PDB entry 5B2I | X-ray diffraction, 3.00 A resolution | chains D and I of the 10 polymer chains in the assembly

Chain D:
Name: Histone H2B type 1-J
Organism: Homo sapiens
Reference sequence: P06899 (H2B1J_HUMAN); residues -3 to 122 here correspond to UniProt positions 1-126 (UniProt number = residue number + 4)
Sequence (129 residues; each row starts with the number of its first residue; numbers below 1 keep their minus sign (Gly-6 is residue -6)):
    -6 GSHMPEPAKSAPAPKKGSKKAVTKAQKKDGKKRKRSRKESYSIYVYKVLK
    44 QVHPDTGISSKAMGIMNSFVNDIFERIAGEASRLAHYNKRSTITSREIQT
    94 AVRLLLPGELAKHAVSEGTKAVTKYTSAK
Disordered / not traced: -6 to 25
Differences from the reference sequence: expression tag (-6 to -4)
Bound ions: Mn2+: Val45 (shared with 1 residue of chain E)
Swiss-Prot annotation at these positions:
  - modified residue: Pro-2 (N-acetylproline), Glu-1 (ADP-ribosyl glutamic acid), Lys2 (N6-(2-hydroxyisobutyryl)lysine), Ser3 (ADP-ribosylserine), Lys8 (N6-(beta-hydroxybutyryl)lysine), Lys9 (N6-(2-hydroxyisobutyryl)lysine), Ser11 (Phosphoserine), Lys12 (N6-acetyllysine), Lys13 (N6-(beta-hydroxybutyryl)lysine), Lys17 (N6-(2-hydroxyisobutyryl)lysine), Lys20 (N6-(2-hydroxyisobutyryl)lysine), Lys21 (N6-(2-hydroxyisobutyryl)lysine), Lys31 (N6-(2-hydroxyisobutyryl)lysine), Glu32 (PolyADP-ribosyl glutamic acid), Ser33 (Phosphoserine), Lys40 (N6-(2-hydroxyisobutyryl)lysine), Lys43 (N6-(2-hydroxyisobutyryl)lysine), Lys54 (N6,N6-dimethyllysine), Arg76 (Dimethylated arginine), Lys82 (N6,N6,N6-trimethyllysine) and 6 more in UniProt
  - glycosylation: Ser109 (O-linked (GlcNAc) serine)
  - cross-link (Glycyl lysine isopeptide (Lys-Gly)): Lys2 (interchain with G-Cter in SUMO2), Lys17 (interchain with G-Cter in SUMO2), Lys31 (interchain with G-Cter in ubiquitin), Lys117 (interchain with G-Cter in ubiquitin)

Chain I:
Molecule: 146-nt DNA strand
Organism: Homo sapiens
Sequence (146 nucleotides; numbered -72 to 73; the number before each row is that of its first residue; numbers below 1 keep their minus sign (DA-72 is residue -72)):
   -72 ATCAATATCCACGTGCCAGTTATACCAAAAGTGTATTTGGAAACTCCTAA
   -22 CTGAAAAGGCATGTTCACGTGAATTCACGTGAACATGCCTTTTCAGTTAG
    28 GAGTTTCCAAATACACTTTTGGTATAACTGGCACGTGGATATTGAT
Bound ions: Mn2+ near DG27 (its only coordinating residue here)

Interface between chain D and chain I:
Residue-residue contacts (18):
  Arg26(D) with DG30(I), base contact; DT31(I), hydrogen bond to the sugar
  Lys27(D) with DG30(I), sugar contact
  Ser29(D) with DG30(I), hydrogen bond to the phosphate
  Arg30(D) with DC-47(I), hydrogen bond to the base; DA-46(I), base contact
  Lys31(D) with DG30(I), salt bridge to the phosphate
  Tyr39(D) with DT-53(I), phosphate contact
  Gly50(D) with DT-53(I), phosphate contact
  Ile51(D) with DT-53(I), hydrogen bond to the phosphate
  Ser52(D) with DG-54(I), phosphate contact
  Ser53(D) with DG-54(I), hydrogen bond to the phosphate
  Arg83(D) with DG-33(I), phosphate contact; DA-32(I), salt bridge to the phosphate
  Ser84(D) with DG-34(I), hydrogen bond to the phosphate; DG-33(I), hydrogen bond to the phosphate
  Thr85(D) with DG-34(I), phosphate contact; DG-33(I), hydrogen bond to the phosphate
Other interface residues (no listed pair), chain D (15 interface residues in all): Arg28, Lys82
Other interface residues (no listed pair), chain I (11 interface residues in all): DT-52, DA-45

In short:
15 residues of chain D and 11 residues of chain I are in contact, with 8 hydrogen bonds and 2 salt bridges.
Among the polar pairs are Arg30(D)-DC-47(I), Arg26(D)-DT31(I) and Ser29(D)-DG30(I).
Here chain D is Histone H2B type 1-J and chain I is a 146-nt DNA strand, both from Homo sapiens. Entry 5B2I
(Human nucleosome containing CpG unmethylated DNA) was determined by X-ray diffraction, deposited together
with 5B2J.
